8ZM3 - chains C and B of the 11 polymer chains in the assembly; structure by electron microscopy, 3.10 A resolution.

# Chain C
Molecule: CRISPR-associated protein Cse1 (CRISPR_cse1)
Source organism: Candidatus Cloacimonetes bacterium ADurb.Bin088
Reference sequence: A0A1V6F8D1 (A0A1V6F8D1_9BACT); residue numbers follow UniProt; this construct covers 1-535
Sequence (535 residues; each row starts with the number of its first residue):
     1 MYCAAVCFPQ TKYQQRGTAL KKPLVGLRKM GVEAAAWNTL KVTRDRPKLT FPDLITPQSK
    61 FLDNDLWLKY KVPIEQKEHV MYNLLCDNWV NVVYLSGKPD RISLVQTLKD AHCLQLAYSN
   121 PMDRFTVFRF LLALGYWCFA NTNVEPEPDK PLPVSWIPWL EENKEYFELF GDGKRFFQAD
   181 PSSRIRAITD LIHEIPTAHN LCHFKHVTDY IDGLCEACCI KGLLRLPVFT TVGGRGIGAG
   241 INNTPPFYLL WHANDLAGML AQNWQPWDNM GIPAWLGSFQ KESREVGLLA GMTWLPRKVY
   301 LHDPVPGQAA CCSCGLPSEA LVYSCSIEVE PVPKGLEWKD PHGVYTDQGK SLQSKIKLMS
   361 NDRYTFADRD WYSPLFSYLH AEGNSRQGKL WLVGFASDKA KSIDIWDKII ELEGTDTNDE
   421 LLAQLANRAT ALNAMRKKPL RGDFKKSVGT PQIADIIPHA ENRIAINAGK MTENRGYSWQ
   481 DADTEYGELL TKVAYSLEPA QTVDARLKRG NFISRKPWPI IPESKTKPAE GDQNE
Not modelled in the structure: 1-79, 285, 523-535
Small-molecule neighbours: Mg2+ (MG): L214, C215, C218, C311, S313

# Chain B
Molecule: CRISPR system Cascade subunit CasD
Source organism: Candidatus Cloacimonetes bacterium ADurb.Bin088
Reference sequence: A0A1V6F8C5 (A0A1V6F8C5_9BACT); residues 1-388 here = UniProt positions 1-388
Sequence (388 residues; each row starts with the number of its first residue):
     1 MSAPPNTLFL RLEGALQSWG SNEAKFALRR TADAPTKSGV LGLLCAAMGI GRAEAADSWL
    61 PKLANLRMGV RIDRPGIRWW DFHTVGAGQR MRMAELKAPK KPSMVGAALA ETLTPSKVKT
   121 RAETLLSRRE YLADASFLVA LQGEPELVAK LSAALAKPVW AIYLGRKSCP PSRPVCEHPP
   181 GFYNTLEEAL SAVPLQKRWH NEPLPQILPC VMDWIPGYDG EHAPDDAEIH YDLPVSFQPP
   241 RHLPRFVIRR ELVVGEDVQV SRETGTSVWR PKGTRADYNN SEYKKVRAER LVMDHAACMV
   301 CKAPATTVQH VNYRRAGGKE IPEDLRALCR LCHDACTMLE YGSGMTTNRI DPCDPIWRER
   361 ILAKRKEIVE FRSRGQRFRK MKPEEENG
Not modelled in the structure: 1-3, 382-388
Small-molecule neighbours: Mg2+ (MG): C298, C301, C329, C332, R365
Reported in the primary citation:
  - catalytic residues: D324 (by similarity / conservation)
  - mutagenesis - C298A/C301A/C329A/C332A, H310A, D324A: abolished catalytic activity
  - mutagenesis - H333A: unchanged catalytic activity
  - mutagenesis - E289A: abolished binding to target DNA
  - mutagenesis - R275A/D277A/Y278A, M338A/V369A/F371A: decreased catalytic activity

# Chain C / chain B interface
Pairs across the interface - 74 pairs, chain C then chain B:
  Y94(C) - F246(B)
  L95(C) - W214(B)
  L95(C) - H222(B)
  L95(C) - A223(B)  hydrogen bond (backbone-backbone)
  L95(C) - F246(B)
  S96(C) - W214(B)
  G97(C) - F246(B)
  P99(C) - P244(B)
  C113(C) - H222(B)
  A117(C) - P244(B)  hydrophobic
  Y118(C) - Y231(B)
  S119(C) - N22(B)
  S119(C) - Y231(B)
  N120(C) - K25(B)
  R124(C) - Y231(B)  hydrogen bond
  H193(C) - F26(B)
  E194(C) - K25(B)
  E194(C) - F26(B)
  A198(C) - M93(B)
  A198(C) - A94(B)
  A198(C) - E95(B)  hydrogen bond (backbone-backbone)
  H199(C) - R121(B)  hydrogen bond (backbone-side chain)
  L201(C) - R121(B)
  L201(C) - E123(B)
  L201(C) - L125(B)  hydrophobic
  C202(C) - R92(B)  hydrogen bond (side chain-backbone)
  C202(C) - M93(B)
  C202(C) - A94(B)
  H203(C) - V85(B)
  H203(C) - L125(B)
  F204(C) - R29(B)
  F204(C) - R129(B)
  V207(C) - A94(B)
  T208(C) - A94(B)
  D209(C) - A94(B)  hydrogen bond (backbone-backbone)
  D209(C) - L96(B)  hydrogen bond (side chain-backbone)
  Y210(C) - L96(B)
  Y210(C) - K97(B)
  Y210(C) - A98(B)  hydrophobic
  Y210(C) - P99(B)
  Y210(C) - G106(B)  hydrogen bond (backbone-backbone)
  Y210(C) - L109(B)
  I211(C) - G106(B)
  I211(C) - L109(B)  hydrophobic
  I211(C) - A110(B)  hydrophobic
  V305(C) - P102(B)
  V305(C) - S103(B)
  V305(C) - V105(B)  hydrophobic
  C311(C) - P239(B)
  C314(C) - R241(B)  hydrogen bond (backbone-side chain)
  G315(C) - P240(B)
  G315(C) - R241(B)
  L316(C) - R241(B)
  Y323(C) - V105(B)  hydrophobic
  S324(C) - P102(B)
  I356(C) - L28(B)  hydrophobic
  L358(C) - A27(B)
  L358(C) - L28(B)  hydrophobic
  L358(C) - R128(B)
  F366(C) - R30(B)
  F366(C) - W80(B)
  D368(C) - R30(B)
  R369(C) - R30(B)
  S402(C) - F26(B)
  I403(C) - F26(B)
  D404(C) - L28(B)
  W406(C) - E23(B)
  D407(C) - E23(B)
  P458(C) - W80(B)
  H459(C) - G76(B)
  H459(C) - I77(B)
  H459(C) - R78(B)  hydrogen bond (side chain-backbone)
  N462(C) - R78(B)
  L489(C) - I77(B)  hydrophobic
Other interface residues (no listed pair), chain C (53 interface residues in all): P196, N200, N254, K357, S360, A367, I405, D455
Other interface residues (no listed pair), chain B (48 interface residues in all): W79, L126, S127, G220, D225, S236, L243

# In short
53 residues of chain C and 48 residues of chain B are in contact, with 10 hydrogen bonds. Polar pairs include
R124(C)-Y231(B), H199(C)-R121(B) and C202(C)-R92(B). Ligands of chain C: Mg2+. From the paper: the catalytic
residue D324(B); C298A/C301A/C329A/C332A, H310A and D324A of chain B abolish catalytic activity; 7
substitutions were tested in all.
Here chain C is CRISPR-associated protein Cse1 (CRISPR_cse1) and chain B is CRISPR system Cascade subunit
CasD, both from Candidatus Cloacimonetes bacterium ADurb.Bin088. Entry 8ZM3 (Cryo-EM strcuture of Cas5-HNH
Cascade,apo-Conf2) was determined by electron microscopy (same publication as 8ZOL, 8ZP9, 9JXS and 8ZP7).
